6F5D - chains B and E of the 12 polymer chains in the assembly; structure by X-ray diffraction, 3.20 A resolution.

== Chain B ==
Molecule: ATP synthase subunit alpha, mitochondrial
Organism: Trypanosoma brucei brucei
UniProtKB: Q9GS23 (ATPA_TRYBB); residues 1-560 here correspond to UniProt positions 25-584 (UniProt number = residue number + 24)
Chain sequence (560 residues; row label = number of the first residue in the row):
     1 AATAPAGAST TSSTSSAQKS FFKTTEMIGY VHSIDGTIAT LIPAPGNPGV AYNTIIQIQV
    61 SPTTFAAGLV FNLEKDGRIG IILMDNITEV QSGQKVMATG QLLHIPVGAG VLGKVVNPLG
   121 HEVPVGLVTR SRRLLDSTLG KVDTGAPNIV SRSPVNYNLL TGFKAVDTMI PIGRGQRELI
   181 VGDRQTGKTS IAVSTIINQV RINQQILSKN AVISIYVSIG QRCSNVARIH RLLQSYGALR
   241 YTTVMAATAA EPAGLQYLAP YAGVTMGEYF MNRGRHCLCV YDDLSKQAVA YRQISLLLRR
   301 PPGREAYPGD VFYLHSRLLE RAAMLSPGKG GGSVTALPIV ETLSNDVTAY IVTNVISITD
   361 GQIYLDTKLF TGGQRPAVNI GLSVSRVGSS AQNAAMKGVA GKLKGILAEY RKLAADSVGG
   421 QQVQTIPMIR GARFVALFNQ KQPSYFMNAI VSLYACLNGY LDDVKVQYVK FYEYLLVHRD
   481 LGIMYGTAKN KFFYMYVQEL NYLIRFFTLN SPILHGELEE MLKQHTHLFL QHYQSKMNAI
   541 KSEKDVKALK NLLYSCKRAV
Not modelled in the structure: 1-21, 128-136, 415-420
Metal / ion sites: Mg2+: T189 (together with ADP)
Residues lining bound ligands:
  - ADP (adenosine-5'-diphosphate), molecule 1: D183, R184, Q185, T186, G187, K188, T189, S190, F370, R375, P376, Q440, K441
  - ADP, molecule 2: S357, V384, R386
Swiss-Prot annotation at these positions:
  - binding site (ATP): D183 to S190, Q440
  - site: L135, D136 (Cleavage), S383 (Required for activity)
Reported in the primary citation:
  - catalytic residues: R386

== Chain E ==
Molecule: ATP synthase subunit beta, mitochondrial
Organism: Trypanosoma brucei brucei
Notes: EC 3.6.3.14
UniProtKB: Q9GPE9 (ATPB_TRYBB); residues 1-498 here correspond to UniProt positions 22-519 (UniProt number = residue number + 21)
Chain sequence (498 residues; each row starts with the number of its first residue):
     1 ASTAPVADHK GRVGHVSQVI GAVVDVHFAD GVPPVLTALD VVDKLGRDEP LTLEIVQHLD
    61 AHTGRCIAMQ TTDLLKLKAK VVSTGGNISV PVGRETLGRI FNVLGDAIDQ RGPVGEKLRM
   121 PIHAVAPKLA DQAAEDAVLT TGIKVIDLIL PYCKGGKIGL FGGAGVGKTV IIMELINNVA
   181 KGHGGFSVFA GVGERTREGT DLYLEMMQSK VIDLKGESKC VLVYGQMNEP PGARARVAQS
   241 ALTMAEYFRD VEGQDVLLFI DNIFRFTQAN SEVSALLGRI PAAVGYQPTL AEDLGQLQER
   301 ITSTTKGSIT SVQAVYVPAD DITDPAPATT FSHLDATTVL DRAVAESGIY PAVNPLECAS
   361 RIMDPDVISV DHYNVAQDVV QMLTKYRELQ DIIAVLGIDE LSEEDKLIVD RARKLVKFLS
   421 QPFQVAEVFT GMTGHYVQLD DTIDSFSGLL MGTYDQVPEM AFYMVGGINS VLEKAKKMAE
   481 EAAELEKMRR ARVAQASS
Not modelled in the structure: 1-5, 493-498
Residues lining bound ligands: ADP (adenosine-5'-diphosphate): A164, G165, V166, G167, K168, T169, V170, Y350, F423, A426, F429, T430
Swiss-Prot annotation at these positions:
  - binding site (ATP): G163 to V170, R195

== How chain B and chain E interact ==
Residue-residue contacts (79):
  H32(B) - L59(E)
  H32(B) - D60(E)
  H32(B) - A61(E)
  S33(B) - H58(E)
  S33(B) - L59(E)
  I34(B) - V35(E)  hydrophobic
  I34(B) - V56(E)
  I34(B) - Q57(E)
  I34(B) - H58(E)  hydrogen bond (backbone-backbone)
  D35(B) - Q57(E)  hydrogen bond
  D35(B) - R279(E)  salt bridge
  V90(B) - V35(E)
  Q91(B) - V32(E)  hydrogen bond (side chain-backbone)
  Q91(B) - P33(E)
  Q91(B) - P34(E)
  Q91(B) - H58(E)
  S92(B) - V32(E)
  S92(B) - H58(E)
  S92(B) - D60(E)  hydrogen bond (side chain-backbone)
  S92(B) - A61(E)
  V115(B) - L129(E)  hydrophobic
  P124(B) - L129(E)
  P124(B) - A130(E)
  V125(B) - L129(E)  hydrophobic
  V125(B) - A130(E)
  G126(B) - A130(E)
  R184(B) - F331(E)
  Q221(B) - E299(E)
  R222(B) - K157(E)
  R222(B) - E299(E)
  R222(B) - H333(E)  hydrogen bond (side chain-backbone)
  R222(B) - D335(E)  salt bridge
  C223(B) - P127(E)  hydrogen bond (side chain-backbone)
  C223(B) - K128(E)
  C223(B) - L129(E)
  C223(B) - Q132(E)
  C223(B) - E299(E)  hydrogen bond (backbone-side chain)
  S224(B) - Q132(E)
  V226(B) - L129(E)  hydrophobic
  A227(B) - L129(E)  hydrophobic
  A227(B) - Q132(E)
  R228(B) - D136(E)  salt bridge
  R228(B) - R361(E)
  R231(B) - A134(E)
  T248(B) - E299(E)
  A249(B) - G295(E)
  A249(B) - E299(E)
  A250(B) - A126(E)  hydrophobic
  A250(B) - Q296(E)
  A250(B) - E299(E)
  A253(B) - E292(E)
  V289(B) - A291(E)  hydrophobic
  R292(B) - A282(E)
  Q293(B) - P288(E)
  Q293(B) - T289(E)
  Q293(B) - E292(E)  hydrogen bond
  L296(B) - I280(E)  hydrophobic
  L296(B) - A282(E)  hydrophobic
  L296(B) - P288(E)  hydrophobic
  L297(B) - P288(E)  hydrophobic
  R299(B) - G278(E)  hydrogen bond (side chain-backbone)
  R299(B) - I280(E)
  A306(B) - A282(E)
  A306(B) - A283(E)
  L343(B) - A328(E)  hydrophobic
  S344(B) - T323(E)
  K441(B) - D364(E)  salt bridge
  K441(B) - D366(E)  salt bridge
  E543(B) - M451(E)
  E543(B) - G452(E)
  E543(B) - T453(E)
  K547(B) - S447(E)
  K547(B) - M451(E)
  N551(B) - N374(E)
  Y554(B) - N374(E)
  Y554(B) - Q377(E)
  Y554(B) - D378(E)  hydrogen bond
  Y554(B) - Q381(E)
  R558(B) - P365(E)
Also at the interface, not in a pair above, chain B (46 interface residues in all): G36, T88, G93, V123, P252, E305, K550
Also at the interface, not in a pair above, chain E (55 interface residues in all): L36, P281, T302, I322, V370, Y373, V375

== Overview ==
46 residues of chain B and 55 residues of chain E are in contact; the contacts include 10 hydrogen bonds and 5
salt bridges. Polar contacts include D35(B)-R279(E), R222(B)-D335(E) and R228(B)-D136(E). Bound to chain B:
ADP. Ligands of chain E: ADP. From the paper: the catalytic residue R386(B).
Chain B is ATP synthase subunit alpha, mitochondrial and chain E is ATP synthase subunit beta, mitochondrial,
both from Trypanosoma brucei brucei; the structure, Trypanosoma brucei F1-ATPase, was determined by X-ray
diffraction.
